PDB entry 4U3F | X-ray diffraction, 3.23 A resolution | chains A and E of the 20 polymer chains in the assembly

== Chain A ==
Molecule: Mitochondrial ubiquinol-cytochrome-c reductase complex core protein i
From: Gallus gallus
Notes: EC 1.10.2.2
UniProtKB: D0VX31 (D0VX31_CHICK); residue numbers follow UniProt; this construct covers 1-446
Chain sequence (446 residues; each row starts with the number of its first residue):
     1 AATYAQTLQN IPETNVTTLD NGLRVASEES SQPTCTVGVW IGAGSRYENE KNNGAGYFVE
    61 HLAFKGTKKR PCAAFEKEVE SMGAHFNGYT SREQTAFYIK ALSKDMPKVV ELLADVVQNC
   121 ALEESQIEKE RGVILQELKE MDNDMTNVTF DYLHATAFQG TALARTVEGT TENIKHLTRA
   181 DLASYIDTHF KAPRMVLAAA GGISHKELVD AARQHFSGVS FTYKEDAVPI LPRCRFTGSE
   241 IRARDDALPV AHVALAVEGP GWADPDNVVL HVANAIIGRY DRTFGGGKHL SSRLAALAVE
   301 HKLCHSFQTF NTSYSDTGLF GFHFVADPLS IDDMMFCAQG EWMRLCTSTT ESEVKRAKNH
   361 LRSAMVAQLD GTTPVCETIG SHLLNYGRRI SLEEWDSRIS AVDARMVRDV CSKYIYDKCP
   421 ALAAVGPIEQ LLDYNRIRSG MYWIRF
Unresolved in the structure: 1, 445-446

== Chain E ==
Molecule: Cytochrome b-c1 complex subunit Rieske, mitochondrial
From: Gallus gallus
Notes: EC 1.10.2.2
UniProtKB: Q5ZLR5 (UCRI_CHICK); residues 1-196 here correspond to UniProt positions 77-272 (UniProt number = residue number + 76)
Chain sequence (196 residues; numbered 1 to 196; the number before each row is that of its first residue):
     1 VHNDVTVPDF SAYRREDVMD ATTSSQTSSE DRKGFSYLVT ATACVATAYA AKNVVTQFIS
    61 SLSASADVLA LSKIEIKLSD IPEGKNVAFK WRGKPLFVRH RTQAEINQEA EVDVSKLRDP
   121 QHDLDRVKKP EWVILVGVCT HLGCVPIANS GDFGGYYCPC HGSHYDASGR IRKGPAPYNL
   181 EVPTYQFVGD DLVVVG
Swiss-Prot annotation at these positions:
  - binding site ([2Fe-2S] cluster): Cys139, His141, Leu142, Cys158, His161, Ser163
Bound ions: 2Fe-2S cluster Fe: Cys139, His141, Cys158, His161
Ligand contacts: 2Fe-2S cluster (FES): Cys139, His141, Leu142, Gly143, Cys144, Cys158, Cys160, His161, Gly162, Ser163, Pro175

== Chain A / chain E interface ==
Contacting residue pairs - 39 pairs, chain A then chain E:
  Leu138(A) with Val1(E); Asn3(E)
  Asp142(A) with Val1(E); His2(E), salt bridge
  Val148(A) with His2(E)
  Asp151(A) with His2(E), salt bridge
  Tyr152(A) with His2(E); Val5(E), hydrophobic
  Ala155(A) with Val7(E)
  Thr156(A) with Val7(E)
  Gln159(A) with Val7(E); Phe10(E); Arg14(E), hydrogen bond
  Gly160(A) with Ala21(E)
  Thr161(A) with Ala21(E)
  Thr166(A) with Asn3(E), hydrogen bond
  Glu168(A) with Asn3(E)
  Gly169(A) with Asn3(E)
  Thr170(A) with Asp4(E)
  Thr171(A) with Val1(E); Asp4(E), hydrogen bond
  Arg233(A) with Ala21(E); Thr22(E)
  Arg235(A) with Arg14(E); Val18(E), hydrogen bond (side chain-backbone); Met19(E), hydrogen bond (side chain-backbone); Asp20(E); Ala21(E), hydrogen bond (backbone-backbone); Thr23(E); Ser25(E)
  Phe236(A) with Ser25(E), hydrogen bond (backbone-side chain)
  Thr237(A) with Arg14(E), hydrogen bond
  Glu258(A) with Gln26(E)
  Asp417(A) with Lys33(E), hydrogen bond (backbone-side chain); Tyr37(E), hydrogen bond
  Lys418(A) with Gln26(E), hydrogen bond; Lys33(E)
  Arg438(A) with Lys33(E); Tyr37(E)
Other interface residues (no listed pair), chain A (27 interface residues in all): Lys139, Asn147, Cys234, Tyr442
Other interface residues (no listed pair), chain E (19 interface residues in all): Ser29

== Summary ==
27 residues of chain A and 19 residues of chain E are in contact; the contacts include 11 hydrogen bonds and 2
salt bridges. Polar pairs include Asp142(A)-His2(E), Asp151(A)-His2(E) and Gln159(A)-Arg14(E). Chain E binds
2Fe-2S cluster.
Chain A is Mitochondrial ubiquinol-cytochrome-c reductase complex core protein i and chain E is Cytochrome
b-c1 complex subunit Rieske, mitochondrial, both from Gallus gallus; the structure, Cytochrome bc1 complex
from chicken with designed inhibitor bound, was determined by X-ray diffraction.
